8FZ7 - chains A and H of the 8 polymer chains in the assembly; structure by electron microscopy, 2.88 A resolution.

Chain A (and H):
Protein: Calcium-gated potassium channel MthK
Source organism: Methanothermobacter thermautotrophicus
Notes: chain H of this document is another copy of the same molecule, construct and numbering; everything in this record applies to it too
Reference sequence: O27564 (MTHK_METTH); residue numbers follow UniProt; this construct covers 1-336
Amino-acid sequence (336 residues; row label = number of the first residue in the row):
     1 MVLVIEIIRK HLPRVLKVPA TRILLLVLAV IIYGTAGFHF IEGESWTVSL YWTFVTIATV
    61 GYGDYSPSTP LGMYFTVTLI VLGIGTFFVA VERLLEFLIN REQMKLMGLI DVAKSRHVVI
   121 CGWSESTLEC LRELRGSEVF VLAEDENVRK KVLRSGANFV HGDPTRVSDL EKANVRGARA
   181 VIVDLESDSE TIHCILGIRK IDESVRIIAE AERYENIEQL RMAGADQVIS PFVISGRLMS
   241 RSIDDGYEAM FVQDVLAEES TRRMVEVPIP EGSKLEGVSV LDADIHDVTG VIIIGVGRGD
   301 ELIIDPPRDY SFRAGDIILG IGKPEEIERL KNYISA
Not modelled in the structure: 1-19 (chain H: 1-114)
Sequence notes: engineered mutation Phe88 (Ala in O27564)
UniProt features mapped onto this chain:
  - motif: Thr59 to Asp64 (Selectivity filter)
  - binding site (Ca(2+)): Asp184, Glu210, Glu212
Metal / ion sites: K+ site 1: Thr59 (shared with 1 residue of chain C; 1 residue of chain E; 1 residue of chain G); K+ site 2: Thr59, Val60 (shared with 2 residues of chain C; 2 residues of chain E; 2 residues of chain G)
Ligand contacts:
  - phosphatidylglycerol (PGW; (1R)-2-{[(S)-{[(2S)-2,3-dihydroxypropyl]oxy}(hydroxy)phosphoryl]oxy}-1-[(hexadecanoyloxy)methyl]ethyl (9Z)-octadec-9-enoate), molecule 1: Ile23, Val27, Phe54, Thr86, Ala90, Arg93, Leu94, Phe97
  - phosphatidylglycerol (PGW), molecule 2: Val81, Ile84, Gly85
  - 1-(tripentyl-$L4-azanyl)pentane (YQ1): Ile57, Ala58, Thr59, Ile84, Phe87
Reported in the primary citation:
  - conformationally variable residues (side-chain flip): Phe87
  - mutagenesis - A90L (8-fold): decreased binding to 1-(tripentyl-$L4-azanyl)pentane
  - mutagenesis - V91F: unchanged binding to 1-(tripentyl-$L4-azanyl)pentane
  - mutagenesis - A90L (8-fold): decreased binding to TPeA
  - mutagenesis - V91F: unchanged binding to TPeA

How chain A and chain H interact:
Contacting residue pairs - 21 pairs, chain A then chain H:
  Asp163(A) - Arg213(H)  salt bridge
  Thr165(A) - Arg213(H)
  Arg166(A) - Arg213(H)
  Val167(A) - Glu215(H)
  Ser189(A) - Ser189(H)
  Ser189(A) - His193(H)  hydrogen bond
  Ile192(A) - His193(H)
  His193(A) - Ser189(H)  hydrogen bond
  His193(A) - Ile192(H)
  His193(A) - Asn216(H)  hydrogen bond
  Leu196(A) - Gln219(H)
  Lys200(A) - Glu218(H)  salt bridge
  Lys200(A) - Gln219(H)
  Arg213(A) - Asp163(H)  salt bridge
  Arg213(A) - Thr165(H)
  Arg213(A) - Arg166(H)
  Glu215(A) - Arg166(H)
  Glu215(A) - Val167(H)
  Asn216(A) - His193(H)  hydrogen bond
  Gln219(A) - Leu196(H)
  Gln219(A) - Lys200(H)
Also at the interface, not in a pair above, chain A (15 interface residues in all): Asp188, Glu190
Also at the interface, not in a pair above, chain H (16 interface residues in all): Asp188, Glu190

Overview:
Chain A and chain H form an interface of 15 and 16 residues respectively; the contacts include 4 hydrogen
bonds and 3 salt bridges. Among the polar pairs are Asp163(A)-Arg213(H), Lys200(A)-Glu218(H) and
Ser189(A)-His193(H). Chain A binds phosphatidylglycerol and 1-(tripentyl-$L4-azanyl)pentane. From the paper:
A90L of chain A reduces binding to 1-(tripentyl-$L4-azanyl)pentane; conformational variability at Phe87(A).
Chain A and chain H are both Calcium-gated potassium channel MthK (Methanothermobacter thermautotrophicus);
the structure, TpeA bound closed MthK-A88F mutant in nanodisc, was determined by electron microscopy,
deposited together with 8DJB, 5BKI, 5BKJ and 5BKK.
